PDB entry 1H7P | X-ray diffraction, 1.64 A resolution | chain A

# Chain A
Name: 5-aminolaevulinic acid dehydratase
Source organism: Saccharomyces cerevisiae
Notes: EC 4.2.1.24
UniProtKB: P05373 (HEM2_YEAST); residues 1-342 here = UniProt positions 1-342
Sequence (342 residues; row label = number of the first residue in the row):
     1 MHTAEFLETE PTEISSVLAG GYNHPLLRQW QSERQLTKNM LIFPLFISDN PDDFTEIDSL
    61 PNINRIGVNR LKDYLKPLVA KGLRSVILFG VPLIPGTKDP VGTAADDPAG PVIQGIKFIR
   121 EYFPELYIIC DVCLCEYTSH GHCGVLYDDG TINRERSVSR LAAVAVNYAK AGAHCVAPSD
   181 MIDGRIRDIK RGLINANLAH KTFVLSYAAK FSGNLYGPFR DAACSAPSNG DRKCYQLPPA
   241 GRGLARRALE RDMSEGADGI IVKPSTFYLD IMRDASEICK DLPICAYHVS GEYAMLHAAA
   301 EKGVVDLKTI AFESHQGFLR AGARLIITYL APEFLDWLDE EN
Not modelled in the structure: 341-342
Glycans and other covalent adducts: 5-amino-4-hydroxyhexanoic acid (KAH) linked to K263
Metal / ion sites: Zn2+: C133, C135, C143
Ligand contacts: 5-amino-4-hydroxyhexanoic acid (KAH): F89, D131, S179, Y207, K210, Y216, F219, Y287, V289, S290, Y329
UniProt features mapped onto this chain:
  - active site (Schiff-base intermediate with substrate): K210, K263
  - binding site (Zn(2+)): C133, C135, C143
  - binding site (5-aminolevulinate): R220, R232, S290, Y329
  - modified residue: S254 (Phosphoserine)

# Summary
5-amino-4-hydroxyhexanoic acid is covalently linked to K263. The Zn2+ site is built by C133, C135 and C143.
UniProt lists active-site residues K210 and K263, 3 Zn2+-binding residues and 4 residues binding
5-aminolevulinate.
Chain A is 5-aminolaevulinic acid dehydratase (Saccharomyces cerevisiae); the structure, Schiff-base complex
of yeast 5-aminolaevulinic acid dehydratase with 4-keto-5-amino-hexanoic (kah) at 1.64 A resolution, was
determined by X-ray diffraction together with 1H7R, 1H7N and 1H7O from the same study.
